Entry 4FDD (X-ray diffraction, 2.30 A resolution); this record covers chains A and B.

# Chain A
Name: Transportin-1
From: Homo sapiens
UniProt: Q92973 (TNPO1_HUMAN); the construct has insertions or renumbered stretches relative to UniProt, so the offset changes along the chain: 1-320 = UniProt 9-328; 359-361 = UniProt 329-331; 367-890 = UniProt 375-898
Amino-acid sequence (852 residues; numbered 1 to 890; 38 numbers in that range are skipped by the numbering (no residue carries them; nothing is unmodelled there); the number before each row is that of its first residue):
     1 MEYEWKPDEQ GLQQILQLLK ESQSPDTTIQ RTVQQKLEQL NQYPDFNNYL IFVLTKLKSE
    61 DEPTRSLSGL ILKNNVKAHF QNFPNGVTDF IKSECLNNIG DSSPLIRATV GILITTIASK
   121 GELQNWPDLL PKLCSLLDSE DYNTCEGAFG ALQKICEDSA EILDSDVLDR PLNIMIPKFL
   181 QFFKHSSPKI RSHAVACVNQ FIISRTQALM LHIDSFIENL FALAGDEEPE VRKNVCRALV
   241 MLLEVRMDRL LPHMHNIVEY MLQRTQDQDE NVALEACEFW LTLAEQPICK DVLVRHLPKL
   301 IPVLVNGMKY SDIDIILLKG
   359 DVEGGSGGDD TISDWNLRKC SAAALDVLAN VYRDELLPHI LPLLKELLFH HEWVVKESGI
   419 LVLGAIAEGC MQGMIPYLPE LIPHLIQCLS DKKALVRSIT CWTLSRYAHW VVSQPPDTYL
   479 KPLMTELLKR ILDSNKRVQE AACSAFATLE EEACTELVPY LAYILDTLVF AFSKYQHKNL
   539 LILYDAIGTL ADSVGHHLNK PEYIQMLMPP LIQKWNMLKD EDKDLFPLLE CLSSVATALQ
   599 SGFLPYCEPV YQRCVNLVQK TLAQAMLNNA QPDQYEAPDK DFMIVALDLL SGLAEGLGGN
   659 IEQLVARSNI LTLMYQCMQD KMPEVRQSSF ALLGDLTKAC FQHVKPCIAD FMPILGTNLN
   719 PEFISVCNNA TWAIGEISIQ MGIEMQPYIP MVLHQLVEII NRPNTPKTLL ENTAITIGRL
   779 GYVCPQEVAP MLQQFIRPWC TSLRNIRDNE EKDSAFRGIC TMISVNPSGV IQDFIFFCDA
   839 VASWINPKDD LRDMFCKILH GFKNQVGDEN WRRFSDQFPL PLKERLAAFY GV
Not modelled in the structure: 1-4, 359-370
Construct notes: linker (362-366)
Curated features (UniProtKB/Swiss-Prot):
  - site (Important for interaction with cargo nuclear localization signals): Trp460, Trp730

# Chain B
Name: RNA-binding protein FUS
From: Homo sapiens
UniProt: P35637 (FUS_HUMAN); numbering as in UniProt (aligned over 498-526)
Amino-acid sequence (29 residues; row label = number of the first residue in the row):
   498 RGGGDRGGFG PGKMDSRGEH RQDRRERPY
Not modelled in the structure: 498-506
Curated features (UniProtKB/Swiss-Prot):
  - modified residue (Asymmetric dimethylarginine): Arg498, Arg503
  - natural variant: Gly507 (G507D: In ALS6), Arg514 (R514G: In ALS6; R514S: In ALS6), Gly515 (G515C: In ALS6), His517 (H517Q: Does not affect protein nuclear localization), Arg518 (R518K: In ALS6), Arg521 (R521C: In ALS6; R521G: In ALS6; R521H: In ALS6), Arg522 (R522G: In ALS6), Arg524 (R524S: In ALS6; R524T: In ALS6), Pro525 (P525L: In ALS6), Tyr526 (Y526YY: In ALS6; uncertain significance)
Reported in the primary citation:
  - disease-associated variants - K510E, K510R (citing earlier work)
  - contacts within the chain: Pro525-Tyr526
  - mutagenesis - E523A: unchanged binding to Transportin-1 (chain A)
  - disease-associated variants - H517Q, R521C (3-fold), R524S, P525L: decreased binding to Transportin-1 (chain A)
  - disease-associated variants - P525L: decreased co-localization with Transportin-1 (chain A) (citing earlier work)
  - mutagenesis - R514A/R518A/R521A/R522A: abolished binding to Transportin-1 (chain A)
  - mutagenesis - R514A/R518A, R521A/R522A, P525A/Y526A (87-fold): decreased binding to Transportin-1 (chain A)

# How chain A and chain B interact
Residue-residue contacts (56; chain A residue first):
  Lys377(A) - Pro525(B)
  Lys377(A) - Tyr526(B)
  Ala380(A) - Tyr526(B)  hydrophobic
  Ala381(A) - Tyr526(B)  hydrophobic
  Asp384(A) - Tyr526(B)  hydrogen bond
  Leu419(A) - Pro525(B)  hydrophobic
  Ala423(A) - Tyr526(B)
  Ile457(A) - Pro525(B)  hydrophobic
  Trp460(A) - Pro525(B)
  Trp460(A) - Tyr526(B)
  Glu498(A) - Glu523(B)
  Ala499(A) - Glu523(B)
  Ser502(A) - Arg522(B)
  Ser502(A) - Glu523(B)  hydrogen bond (side chain-backbone)
  Ala505(A) - Arg522(B)
  Thr506(A) - Arg522(B)  hydrogen bond
  Glu509(A) - Gln519(B)  hydrogen bond
  Glu509(A) - Arg522(B)  salt bridge
  Ile540(A) - Arg521(B)
  Asp543(A) - Arg518(B)
  Asp543(A) - Arg521(B)  salt bridge
  Gly546(A) - Arg518(B)
  Thr547(A) - Arg518(B)
  Asp550(A) - Arg518(B)  salt bridge
  Pro585(A) - Arg521(B)
  Glu588(A) - Arg514(B)
  Glu588(A) - His517(B)  salt bridge
  Glu588(A) - Arg518(B)  hydrogen bond (backbone-side chain)
  Glu588(A) - Arg521(B)  salt bridge
  Ser591(A) - Arg514(B)
  Ser592(A) - Arg514(B)  hydrogen bond
  Ser592(A) - Arg518(B)  hydrogen bond
  Asp646(A) - Arg514(B)  salt bridge
  Ser649(A) - Lys510(B)
  Glu653(A) - Lys510(B)  salt bridge
  Gln685(A) - Met511(B)
  Gln685(A) - Ser513(B)
  Ala689(A) - Lys510(B)
  Asp693(A) - Lys510(B)  salt bridge
  Ile722(A) - Met511(B)  hydrophobic
  Ser723(A) - Met511(B)
  Asn726(A) - Gly509(B)
  Asn726(A) - Lys510(B)
  Asn726(A) - Met511(B)
  Asn727(A) - Lys510(B)
  Asn727(A) - Met511(B)  hydrogen bond (side chain-backbone)
  Trp730(A) - Gly509(B)
  Trp730(A) - Lys510(B)
  Thr766(A) - Gly507(B)
  Thr766(A) - Met511(B)
  Leu767(A) - Met511(B)
  Glu769(A) - Gly507(B)
  Glu769(A) - Pro508(B)
  Asn770(A) - Pro508(B)
  Asn770(A) - Gly509(B)  hydrogen bond (side chain-backbone)
  Ile773(A) - Pro508(B)  hydrophobic
Interface residues without a listed pair, chain A (46 interface residues in all): Trp373, Arg464, Phe584, Cys589, Lys765, Ile804, Asn807
Interface residues without a listed pair, chain B (18 interface residues in all): Asp512, Gly515, Arg524
From the paper, about this interface:
  - specific contacts: Glu653(A)-Lys510(B) (salt bridge), Asp693(A)-Lys510(B) (salt bridge), Pro508(B)-Trp730(A) (hydrophobic contact), Pro508(B)-Ile773(A) (hydrophobic contact), Lys510(B)-Trp730(A) (hydrophobic contact)
  - interface residues, chain A: Ala381(A), Leu419(A), Ile457(A), Trp460(A), Asp543(A), Asp550(A), Glu588(A), Asp646(A), Trp730(A), Ile773(A)
  - interface residues, chain B: Arg514(B), His517(B), Arg518(B), Arg521(B), Arg522(B), Pro525(B)
  - hot spots on chain B (mutagenesis) - R514A, R518A, R521A, R522A (5-fold), P525A, Y526A: decreased binding to Transportin-1 (chain A)

# Summary
The interface between chain A and chain B involves 46 residues on one side and 18 on the other, with 9
hydrogen bonds and 8 salt bridges. Among the polar pairs are Glu509(A)-Arg522(B), Asp543(A)-Arg521(B) and
Asp550(A)-Arg518(B). The authors report salt bridges between Glu653(A) and Lys510(B) and Asp693(A) and
Lys510(B); hydrophobic contacts between Pro508(B) and Trp730(A), Pro508(B) and Ile773(A) and Lys510(B) and
Trp730(A). The paper reports that H517Q, R521C and R524S of chain B, among others, reduce binding to
Transportin-1 (chain A); interface residues Ala381(A), Leu419(A) and Arg514(B) among others; 15 substitutions
were tested in all.
Chain A is Transportin-1 and chain B is RNA-binding protein FUS, both from Homo sapiens; the structure,
Crystal structure of KAP beta2-PY-NLS, was determined by X-ray diffraction.
